Entry 6HC3 (X-ray diffraction, 3.10 A resolution); this record covers chains A and C of the 3 polymer chains in the assembly.

[Chain A]
Name: Transcription factor A, mitochondrial
From: Homo sapiens
Reference sequence: Q00059 (TFAM_HUMAN); residue numbers follow UniProt; this construct covers 34-246
Amino-acid sequence (224 residues; numbered 31 to 254; the number before each row is that of its first residue):
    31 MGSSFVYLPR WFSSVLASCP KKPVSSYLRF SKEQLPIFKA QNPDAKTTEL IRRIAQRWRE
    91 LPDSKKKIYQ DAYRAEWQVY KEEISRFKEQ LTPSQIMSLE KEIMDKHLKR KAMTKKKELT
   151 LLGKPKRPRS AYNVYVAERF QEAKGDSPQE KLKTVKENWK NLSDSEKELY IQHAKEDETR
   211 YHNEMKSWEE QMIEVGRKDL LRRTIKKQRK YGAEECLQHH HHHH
Disordered / not traced: 31-42, 235-254
Sequence notes: initiating methionine (31); cloning artifact (32-33, 247-248); expression tag (249-254)
Curated features (UniProtKB/Swiss-Prot):
  - DNA-binding region: Pro50 to Lys118 (HMG box 1), Pro155 to Glu219 (HMG box 2)
  - site (Intercalates between bases and promotes DNA bending): Leu58, Leu182
  - modified residue: Ser55 (Phosphoserine), Ser56 (Phosphoserine), Ser61 (Phosphoserine), Thr122 (Phosphothreonine), Ser160 (Phosphoserine), Ser193 (Phosphoserine), Ser195 (Phosphoserine)
  - natural variant: Pro178 (P178L: In MTDPS15)
  - mutagenesis: Thr77 (T77A: Moderate reduction in DNA bending), Tyr162 (Y162A: Moderate reduction in DNA bending)
What the authors report for this chain:
  - binding site for the 22-nt DNA strand: Leu58, Lys147, Leu182
  - conformationally variable residues (domain motion, order/disorder transition): Lys136 to His137, Leu182

[Chain C]
Molecule: 22-nt DNA strand
Sequence (22 nucleotides; each row starts with the number of its first residue):
     2 TTTGGTGGAA ATTTTTTGTT AG

[How chain A and chain C interact]
Pairs across the interface (41):
  Ser55(A) - DT21(C)  sugar contact
  Ser56(A) - DT21(C)  sugar contact
  Tyr57(A) - DG19(C)  hydrogen bond to the base
  Tyr57(A) - DT20(C)  sugar contact
  Leu58(A) - DG19(C)  base contact
  Ser61(A) - DG19(C)  hydrogen bond to the base
  Thr78(A) - DT17(C)  phosphate contact
  Thr78(A) - DT18(C)  hydrogen bond to the sugar
  Ile81(A) - DT18(C)  base contact
  Ile81(A) - DG19(C)  base contact
  Arg82(A) - DT18(C)  hydrogen bond to the phosphate
  Arg82(A) - DG19(C)  salt bridge to the phosphate
  Ala85(A) - DG19(C)  phosphate contact
  Trp88(A) - DT20(C)  hydrogen bond to the phosphate
  Trp88(A) - DT21(C)  hydrogen bond to the phosphate
  Arg89(A) - DG19(C)  hydrogen bond to the phosphate
  Arg89(A) - DT20(C)  salt bridge to the phosphate
  Gln100(A) - DA22(C)  hydrogen bond to the phosphate
  Tyr103(A) - DA22(C)  sugar contact
  Tyr103(A) - DG23(C)  hydrogen bond to the phosphate
  Trp107(A) - DG23(C)  sugar contact
  Lys139(A) - DT14(C)  hydrogen bond to the phosphate
  Lys139(A) - DT15(C)  salt bridge to the phosphate
  Met143(A) - DT15(C)  phosphate contact
  Lys146(A) - DG5(C)  salt bridge to the phosphate
  Lys147(A) - DT15(C)  hydrogen bond to the phosphate
  Lys147(A) - DT16(C)  salt bridge to the phosphate
  Lys156(A) - DG6(C)  phosphate contact
  Lys156(A) - DT7(C)  salt bridge to the phosphate
  Arg157(A) - DG5(C)  hydrogen bond to the base
  Arg157(A) - DG6(C)  hydrogen bond to the phosphate
  Arg159(A) - DT7(C)  salt bridge to the phosphate
  Asn163(A) - DG6(C)  hydrogen bond to the base
  Asn163(A) - DT7(C)  sugar contact
  Val166(A) - DT7(C)  sugar contact
  Ala167(A) - DT7(C)  phosphate contact
  Phe170(A) - DG8(C)  sugar contact
  Pro178(A) - DG8(C)  hydrogen bond to the base
  Pro178(A) - DG9(C)  base contact
  Gln179(A) - DG8(C)  base contact
  Leu182(A) - DG8(C)  base contact
Other interface residues (no listed pair), chain A (30 interface residues in all): Pro155, Tyr162
Other interface residues (no listed pair), chain C (16 interface residues in all): DA10

[Overview]
30 residues of chain A and 16 residues of chain C are in contact, with 15 hydrogen bonds and 7 salt bridges.
Polar contacts include Tyr57(A)-DG19(C), Ser61(A)-DG19(C) and Arg157(A)-DG5(C). The paper reports a binding
site for the 22-nt DNA strand at Leu58(A), Lys147(A) and Leu182(A); conformational variability at Lys136(A)
and Leu182(A).
Here chain A is Transcription factor A, mitochondrial (Homo sapiens) and chain C is a 22-nt DNA strand. Entry
6HC3 (TFAM bound to Site-X) was determined by X-ray diffraction together with 6HB4 from the same study.
